Entry 6IAW (electron microscopy, 3.80 A resolution); this record covers chains N and L of the 18 polymer chains in the assembly.

Chain N:
Name: Major head protein
Source organism: Staphylococcus phage P68
UniProt: Q859I3 (Q859I3_9CAUD); residues 1-408 here = UniProt positions 1-408
Sequence (408 residues; row label = number of the first residue in the row):
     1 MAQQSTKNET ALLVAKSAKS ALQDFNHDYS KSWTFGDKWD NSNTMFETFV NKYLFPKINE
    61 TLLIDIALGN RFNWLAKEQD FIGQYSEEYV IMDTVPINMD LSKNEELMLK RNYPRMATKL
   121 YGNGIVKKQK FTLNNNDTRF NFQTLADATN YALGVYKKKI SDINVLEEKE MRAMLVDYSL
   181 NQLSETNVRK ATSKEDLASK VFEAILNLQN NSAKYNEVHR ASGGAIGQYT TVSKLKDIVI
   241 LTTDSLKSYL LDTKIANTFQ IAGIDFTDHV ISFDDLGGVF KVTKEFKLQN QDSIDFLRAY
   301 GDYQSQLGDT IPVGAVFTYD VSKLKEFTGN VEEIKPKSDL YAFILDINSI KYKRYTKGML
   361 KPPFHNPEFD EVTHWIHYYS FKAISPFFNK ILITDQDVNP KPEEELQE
Unresolved in the structure: 1-10, 397-408

Chain L:
Name: Head fiber
Source organism: Staphylococcus phage P68
Sequence (67 residues; numbered 1 to 67; the number before each row is that of its first residue; X marks 67 residues of unknown identity (built as UNK)):
     1 XXXXXXXXXX XXXXXXXXXX XXXXXXXXXX XXXXXXXXXX XXXXXXXXXX XXXXXXXXXX
    61 XXXXXXX
Unresolved in the structure: 56-67

How chain N and chain L interact:
Chain N residues in contact with chain L, 7 residues: Lys-190, Thr-192, Ser-193, Glu-195, Asp-196, Ser-199, Lys-200

In short:
No residue of chain N is in contact with chain L.
Here chain N is Major head protein and chain L is Head fiber, both from Staphylococcus phage P68. Entry 6IAW
(Structure of head fiber and inner core protein gp22 of native bacteriophage P68) was determined by electron
microscopy, deposited together with 6IAB, 6IAC, 6IAT, 6IB1 and 6Q3G.
